PDB entry 8E0F | X-ray diffraction, 2.70 A resolution | chains A and B of the 4 polymer chains in the assembly

== Chain A (and B) ==
Name: Double-stranded RNA-specific editase 1
Source organism: Homo sapiens
Notes: EC 3.5.4.37; fragment: adar2-r2d; chain B of this document is another copy of the same molecule, construct and numbering; everything in this record applies to it too
Reference sequence: P78563 (RED1_HUMAN), isoform P78563-4; residues 215-701 here correspond to UniProt positions 243-729 (UniProt number = residue number + 28)
Chain sequence (488 residues; each row starts with the number of its first residue):
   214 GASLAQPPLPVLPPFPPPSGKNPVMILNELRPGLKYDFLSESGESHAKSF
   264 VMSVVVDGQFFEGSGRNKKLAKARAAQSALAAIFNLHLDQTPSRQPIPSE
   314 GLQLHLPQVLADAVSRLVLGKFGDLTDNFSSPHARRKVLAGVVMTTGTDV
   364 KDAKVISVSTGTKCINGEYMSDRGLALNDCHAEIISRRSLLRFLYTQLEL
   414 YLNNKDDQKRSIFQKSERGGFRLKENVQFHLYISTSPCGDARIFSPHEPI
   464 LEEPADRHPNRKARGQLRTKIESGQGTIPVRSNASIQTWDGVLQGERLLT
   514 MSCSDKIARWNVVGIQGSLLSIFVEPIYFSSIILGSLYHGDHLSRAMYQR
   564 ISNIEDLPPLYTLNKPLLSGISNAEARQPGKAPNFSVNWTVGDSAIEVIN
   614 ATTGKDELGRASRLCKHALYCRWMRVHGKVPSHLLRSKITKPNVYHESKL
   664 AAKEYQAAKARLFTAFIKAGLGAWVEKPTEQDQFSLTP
Unresolved in the structure: 214-315, 700-701 (chain B: 214-234, 464-475, 701)
Differences from the reference sequence: expression tag (214); engineered mutation Gln488 (Glu516 in P78563)
Ion coordination: Zn2+: His394, Cys451, Cys516 (shared with 1 residue of chain C)
Ligand contacts: inositol hexakisphosphate (IHP): Asn391, Asp392, Ile397, Arg400, Arg401, Thr513, Lys519, Arg522, Gly530, Ser531, Lys629, Tyr658, Lys662, Tyr668, Lys672, Trp687, Val688, Glu689, Lys690, Asp695
Reported in the primary citation:
  - conformationally variable residues (loop rearrangement, order/disorder transition, side-chain flip): His259, Leu464 to Lys475, Gly489
  - binding site for the 32-nt RNA strand: His259, Arg455, Gly489
  - binding site for the 32-nt RNA strand: Ser258

== Chain A / chain B interface ==
Contacting residue pairs (54; chain A residue first):
  Asn379(A) - Arg590(B)
  Gly380(A) - Arg590(B)
  Glu381(A) - Pro459(B)
  Glu381(A) - His460(B)  salt bridge
  Glu381(A) - Arg590(B)
  Tyr382(A) - His460(B)  hydrogen bond
  Met383(A) - Ser458(B)  hydrogen bond (backbone-side chain)
  Ser384(A) - Ser458(B)
  Ser384(A) - Glu461(B)  hydrogen bond
  Asp385(A) - Phe457(B)
  Asp385(A) - Ser458(B)  hydrogen bond (backbone-side chain)
  Asp385(A) - Glu461(B)  hydrogen bond (backbone-side chain)
  Arg386(A) - Glu461(B)  salt bridge
  Arg386(A) - Ile463(B)
  Glu485(A) - Arg590(B)  salt bridge
  Ser486(A) - Pro592(B)
  Ser498(A) - Ser486(B)
  Ile499(A) - Ile484(B)
  Thr501(A) - Ile484(B)
  Thr501(A) - Gln488(B)  hydrogen bond (side chain-backbone)
  Thr501(A) - Gly489(B)
  Thr501(A) - Thr490(B)
  Trp502(A) - Arg455(B)
  Trp502(A) - Ile456(B)
  Trp502(A) - Phe457(B)  hydrogen bond (side chain-backbone)
  Trp502(A) - Ser458(B)
  Asp503(A) - Cys451(B)
  Asp503(A) - Gly452(B)  hydrogen bond (side chain-backbone)
  Asp503(A) - Arg455(B)  hydrogen bond (backbone-side chain)
  Asp503(A) - Ile456(B)
  Asp503(A) - Gly489(B)
  Asp503(A) - Thr490(B)  hydrogen bond
  Gly504(A) - Gln488(B)
  Gly504(A) - Gly489(B)
  Val505(A) - Arg590(B)  hydrogen bond (backbone-side chain)
  Leu506(A) - Arg455(B)
  Leu506(A) - Phe457(B)
  Leu506(A) - Pro459(B)
  Leu506(A) - Arg590(B)
  Gln507(A) - Val351(B)
  Gln507(A) - Thr375(B)  hydrogen bond
  Gln507(A) - Arg455(B)  hydrogen bond
  Gln507(A) - Gln488(B)  hydrogen bond
  Gly508(A) - Arg590(B)
  Gly508(A) - Gln591(B)
  Gly508(A) - Pro592(B)
  Gly508(A) - Gly593(B)  hydrogen bond (backbone-backbone)
  Glu509(A) - Gln488(B)
  Glu509(A) - Arg590(B)  hydrogen bond (backbone-side chain)
  Arg510(A) - Pro592(B)
  Arg510(A) - Gly593(B)
  Lys618(A) - Glu461(B)  salt bridge
  Glu693(A) - Ile456(B)
  Glu693(A) - Arg481(B)  salt bridge
Other interface residues (no listed pair), chain A (25 interface residues in all): Leu388
Other interface residues (no listed pair), chain B (27 interface residues in all): His259, Lys350, Thr448, Ile491, Leu550

== Overview ==
The interface between chain A and chain B involves 25 residues on one side and 27 on the other, with 16
hydrogen bonds and 5 salt bridges. Among the polar pairs are Glu381(A)-His460(B), Arg386(A)-Glu461(B) and
Glu485(A)-Arg590(B). From the paper: a binding site for the 32-nt RNA strand at His259(A), Arg455(A) and
Gly489(A) among others; conformational variability at His259(A), Leu464(A) and Gly489(A).
Chain A and chain B are both Double-stranded RNA-specific editase 1 (Homo sapiens); the structure, Human
Adenosine Deaminase Acting on dsRNA (ADAR2-RD) bound to dsRNA containing a G-G pair adjacent to ..., was
determined by X-ray diffraction together with 8E4X from the same study.
